Entry 8ABZ (electron microscopy, 3.40 A resolution); this record covers chains C and D of the 8 polymer chains in the assembly.

Chain C:
Molecule: DNA-directed RNA polymerase subunit beta
Source organism: Escherichia coli K-12
Notes: EC 2.7.7.6
UniProtKB: P0A8V2 (RPOB_ECOLI); numbering as in UniProt (aligned over 1-1342)
Chain sequence (1342 residues; numbered 1 to 1342; the number before each row is that of its first residue):
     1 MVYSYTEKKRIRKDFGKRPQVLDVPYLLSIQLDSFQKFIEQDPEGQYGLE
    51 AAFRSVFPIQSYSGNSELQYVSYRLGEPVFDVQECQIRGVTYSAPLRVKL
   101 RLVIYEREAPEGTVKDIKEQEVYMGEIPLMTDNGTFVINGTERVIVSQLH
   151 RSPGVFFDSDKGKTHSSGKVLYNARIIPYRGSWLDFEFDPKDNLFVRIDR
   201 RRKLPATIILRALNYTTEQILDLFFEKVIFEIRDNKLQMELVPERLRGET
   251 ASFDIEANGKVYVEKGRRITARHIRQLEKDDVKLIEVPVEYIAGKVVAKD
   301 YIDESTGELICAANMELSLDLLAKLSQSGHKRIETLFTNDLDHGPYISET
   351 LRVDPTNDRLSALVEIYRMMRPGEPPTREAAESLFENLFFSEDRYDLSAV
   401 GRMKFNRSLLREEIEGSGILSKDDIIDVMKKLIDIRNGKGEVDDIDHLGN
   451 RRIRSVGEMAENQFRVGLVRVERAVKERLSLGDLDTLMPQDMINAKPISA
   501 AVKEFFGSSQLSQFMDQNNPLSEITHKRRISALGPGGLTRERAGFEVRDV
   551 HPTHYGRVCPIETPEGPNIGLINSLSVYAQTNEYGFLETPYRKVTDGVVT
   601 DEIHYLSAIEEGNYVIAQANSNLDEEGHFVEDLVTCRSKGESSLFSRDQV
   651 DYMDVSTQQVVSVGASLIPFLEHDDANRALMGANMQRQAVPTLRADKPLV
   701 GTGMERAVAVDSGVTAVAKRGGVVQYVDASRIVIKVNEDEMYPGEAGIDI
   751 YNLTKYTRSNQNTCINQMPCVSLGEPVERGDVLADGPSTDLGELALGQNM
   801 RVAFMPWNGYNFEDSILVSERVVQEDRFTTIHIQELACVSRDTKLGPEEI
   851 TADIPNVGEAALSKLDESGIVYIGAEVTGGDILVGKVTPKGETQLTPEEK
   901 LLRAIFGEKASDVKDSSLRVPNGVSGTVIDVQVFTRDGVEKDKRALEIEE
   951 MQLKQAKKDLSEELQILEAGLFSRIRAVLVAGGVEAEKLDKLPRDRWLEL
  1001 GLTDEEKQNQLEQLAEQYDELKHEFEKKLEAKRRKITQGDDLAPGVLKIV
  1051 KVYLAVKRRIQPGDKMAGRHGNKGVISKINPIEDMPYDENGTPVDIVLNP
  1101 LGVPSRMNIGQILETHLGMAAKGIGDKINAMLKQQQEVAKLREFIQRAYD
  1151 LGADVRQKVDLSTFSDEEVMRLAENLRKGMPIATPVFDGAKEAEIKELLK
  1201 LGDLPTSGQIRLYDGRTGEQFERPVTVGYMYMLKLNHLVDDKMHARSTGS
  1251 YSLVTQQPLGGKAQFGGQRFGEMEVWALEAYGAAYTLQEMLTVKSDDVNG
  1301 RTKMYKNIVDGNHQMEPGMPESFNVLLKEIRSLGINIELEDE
Not modelled in the structure: 1, 891-912
Swiss-Prot annotation at these positions:
  - modified residue (N6-acetyllysine): Lys1022, Lys1200

Chain D:
Molecule: DNA-directed RNA polymerase subunit beta'
Source organism: Escherichia coli K-12
Notes: EC 2.7.7.6
UniProtKB: C3SIA2 (C3SIA2_ECOLX); numbering as in UniProt (aligned over 1-1406)
Chain sequence (1406 residues; numbered 1 to 1406; the number before each row is that of its first residue):
     1 MKDLLKFLKAQTKTEEFDAIKIALASPDMIRSWSFGEVKKPETINYRTFK
    51 PERDGLFCARIFGPVKDYECLCGKYKRLKHRGVICEKCGVEVTQTKVRRE
   101 RMGHIELASPTAHIWFLKSLPSRIGLLLDMPLRDIERVLYFESYVVIEGG
   151 MTNLERQQILTEEQYLDALEEFGDEFDAKMGAEAIQALLKSMDLEQECEQ
   201 LREELNETNSETKRKKLTKRIKLLEAFVQSGNKPEWMILTVLPVLPPDLR
   251 PLVPLDGGRFATSDLNDLYRRVINRNNRLKRLLDLAAPDIIVRNEKRMLQ
   301 EAVDALLDNGRRGRAITGSNKRPLKSLADMIKGKQGRFRQNLLGKRVDYS
   351 GRSVITVGPYLRLHQCGLPKKMALELFKPFIYGKLELRGLATTIKAAKKM
   401 VEREEAVVWDILDEVIREHPVLLNRAPTLHRLGIQAFEPVLIEGKAIQLH
   451 PLVCAAYNADFDGDQMAVHVPLTLEAQLEARALMMSTNNILSPANGEPII
   501 VPSQDVVLGLYYMTRDCVNAKGEGMVLTGPKEAERLYRSGLASLHARVKV
   551 RITEYEKDANGELVAKTSLKDTTVGRAILWMIVPKGLPYSIVNQALGKKA
   601 ISKMLNTCYRILGLKPTVIFADQIMYTGFAYAARSGASVGIDDMVIPEKK
   651 HEIISEAEAEVAEIQEQFQSGLVTAGERYNKVIDIWAAANDRVSKAMMDN
   701 LQTETVINRDGQEEKQVSFNSIYMMADSGARGSAAQIRQLAGMRGLMAKP
   751 DGSIIETPITANFREGLNVLQYFISTHGARKGLADTALKTANSGYLTRRL
   801 VDVAQDLVVTEDDCGTHEGIMMTPVIEGGDVKEPLRDRVLGRVTAEDVLK
   851 PGTADILVPRNTLLHEQWCDLLEENSVDAVKVRSVVSCDTDFGVCAHCYG
   901 RDLARGHIINKGEAIGVIAAQSIGEPGTQLTMRTFHIGGAASRAAAESSI
   951 QVKNKGSIKLSNVKSVVNSSGKLVITSRNTELKLIDEFGRTKESYKVPYG
  1001 AVLAKGDGEQVAGGETVANWDPHTMPVITEVSGFVRFTDMIDGQTITRQT
  1051 DELTGLSSLVVLDSAERTAGGKDLRPALKIVDAQGNDVLIPGTDMPAQYF
  1101 LPGKAIVQLEDGVQISSGDTLARIPQESGGTKDITGGLPRVADLFEARRP
  1151 KEPAILAEISGIVSFGKETKGKRRLVITPVDGSDPYEEMIPKWRQLNVFE
  1201 GERVERGDVISDGPEAPHDILRLRGVHAVTRYIVNEVQDVYRLQGVKIND
  1251 KHIEVIVRQMLRKATIVNAGSSDFLEGEQVEYSRVKIANRELEANGKVGA
  1301 TYSRDLLGITKASLATESFISAASFQETTRVLTEAAVAGKRDELRGLKEN
  1351 VIVGRLIPAGTGYAYHQDRMRRRAAGEAPAAPQVTAEDASASLAELLNAG
  1401 LGGSDN
Not modelled in the structure: 1-15, 934-947, 1127-1135, 1374-1406
Bound ions: Zn2+ site 1: Cys70, Cys72, Cys85, Cys88; Mg2+: Asp460, Asp462, Asp464 (shared with 1 residue of chain R); Zn2+ site 2: Cys814, Cys888, Cys895, Cys898

How chain C and chain D interact:
Pairs across the interface (325; chain C residue first):
  Arg267(C) - Glu1052(D)  salt bridge
  Phe545(C) - Asp785(D)
  Phe545(C) - Leu788(D)  hydrophobic
  Phe545(C) - Arg933(D)
  Arg548(C) - Arg780(D)  hydrogen bond (backbone-side chain)
  Arg548(C) - Leu788(D)
  Asp549(C) - Pro750(D)
  Val550(C) - Pro750(D)
  Val550(C) - His777(D)
  His551(C) - Phe773(D)
  Pro552(C) - Phe773(D)
  Tyr555(C) - Val769(D)
  Tyr555(C) - Phe773(D)  hydrophobic
  Cys559(C) - Arg780(D)
  Pro560(C) - Phe773(D)  hydrophobic
  Pro560(C) - Thr776(D)
  Pro560(C) - Arg780(D)  hydrogen bond (backbone-side chain)
  Ile561(C) - Tyr772(D)  hydrophobic
  Ile561(C) - Thr776(D)
  Thr563(C) - Arg780(D)
  Gly566(C) - Ala787(D)
  Ile569(C) - Arg780(D)
  Ile569(C) - Leu783(D)  hydrophobic
  Gly570(C) - Arg780(D)
  Gln618(C) - Asn768(D)  hydrogen bond
  Gln618(C) - Val769(D)
  Gln618(C) - Leu770(D)
  Asn620(C) - Asn768(D)
  Asn620(C) - Val769(D)
  Thr635(C) - Leu770(D)
  Glu641(C) - Lys749(D)  salt bridge
  Ser642(C) - Leu770(D)
  Thr657(C) - Val769(D)
  Leu671(C) - Tyr772(D)
  Glu672(C) - Gly766(D)
  Glu672(C) - Leu767(D)
  His673(C) - Phe763(D)  hydrogen bond (side chain-backbone)
  His673(C) - Arg764(D)  hydrogen bond (side chain-backbone)
  His673(C) - Glu765(D)
  His673(C) - Gly766(D)
  Asp674(C) - Phe763(D)
  Asp674(C) - Tyr772(D)  hydrogen bond (backbone-side chain)
  Asp675(C) - Phe763(D)
  Asp675(C) - Tyr772(D)
  Ala676(C) - Tyr772(D)
  Ala676(C) - Thr776(D)
  Ala676(C) - Ala779(D)  hydrophobic
  Asn677(C) - Ala779(D)
  Asn677(C) - Leu783(D)
  Ala679(C) - Tyr772(D)
  Leu680(C) - Leu783(D)  hydrophobic
  Phe804(C) - Ala637(D)
  Phe804(C) - Ser638(D)  hydrogen bond (backbone-side chain)
  Met805(C) - Ala633(D)
  Met805(C) - Gly636(D)
  Met805(C) - Ala637(D)
  Pro806(C) - Asp505(D)
  Pro806(C) - Ala632(D)
  Pro806(C) - Ala633(D)
  Pro806(C) - Ala637(D)
  Asn808(C) - Pro359(D)
  Asn808(C) - Ala633(D)
  Gly809(C) - Val357(D)
  Gly809(C) - Pro359(D)
  Gly809(C) - Asp505(D)
  Gly809(C) - Phe629(D)
  Tyr810(C) - Val357(D)
  Tyr810(C) - Pro359(D)
  Phe812(C) - Val357(D)  hydrophobic
  Phe812(C) - Pro451(D)  hydrophobic
  Phe812(C) - Ser503(D)
  Phe812(C) - Gln504(D)  hydrogen bond (backbone-side chain)
  Phe812(C) - Asp505(D)
  Phe812(C) - Phe629(D)  hydrophobic
  Glu813(C) - Cys454(D)
  Glu813(C) - Ala459(D)
  Glu813(C) - Asp460(D)
  Glu813(C) - Phe461(D)
  Glu813(C) - Gln504(D)
  Asp814(C) - Phe461(D)
  Asp814(C) - Asp462(D)
  Ser815(C) - Val357(D)
  Ser815(C) - Phe461(D)
  Arg841(C) - Gly257(D)
  Lys844(C) - Phe49(D)
  Gln1061(C) - Lys445(D)
  Pro1062(C) - Ala446(D)
  Lys1065(C) - Asp462(D)
  Val1075(C) - Thr356(D)
  Val1075(C) - Phe461(D)
  Val1075(C) - Gly463(D)
  Ile1076(C) - Thr356(D)
  Ser1077(C) - Val357(D)
  Asn1099(C) - Gln504(D)
  Pro1100(C) - Ala637(D)
  Pro1100(C) - Val639(D)  hydrophobic
  Leu1101(C) - Gln504(D)
  Leu1101(C) - Leu508(D)  hydrophobic
  Leu1101(C) - Met725(D)  hydrophobic
  Leu1101(C) - Ala730(D)  hydrophobic
  Leu1101(C) - Arg731(D)
  Val1103(C) - Val639(D)  hydrophobic
  Pro1104(C) - Ile722(D)  hydrophobic
  Pro1104(C) - Gln736(D)
  Ser1105(C) - Arg731(D)
  Ser1105(C) - Gln736(D)
  Arg1106(C) - Arg731(D)
  Met1107(C) - Gln736(D)
  Met1107(C) - Gln739(D)
  Met1107(C) - Leu740(D)  hydrophobic
  Met1107(C) - Phe763(D)  hydrophobic
  Ile1109(C) - Met644(D)  hydrophobic
  Ile1109(C) - Leu740(D)  hydrophobic
  Ile1112(C) - Val639(D)  hydrophobic
  Ile1112(C) - Ile641(D)
  Ile1112(C) - Met644(D)  hydrophobic
  Leu1113(C) - Ile641(D)  hydrophobic
  His1116(C) - Ile641(D)
  Phe1187(C) - Leu767(D)
  Phe1187(C) - Val769(D)  hydrophobic
  Phe1187(C) - Tyr772(D)  hydrophobic
  Glu1192(C) - Arg764(D)  salt bridge
  Gln1209(C) - Asp643(D)
  Glu1219(C) - Arg634(D)  salt bridge
  Phe1221(C) - Ala633(D)
  Glu1222(C) - Tyr512(D)  hydrogen bond
  Glu1222(C) - Ser543(D)
  Glu1222(C) - Arg634(D)
  Glu1222(C) - Ser635(D)
  Arg1223(C) - Tyr512(D)
  Arg1223(C) - Ser635(D)  hydrogen bond (backbone-backbone)
  Arg1223(C) - Gly636(D)
  Arg1223(C) - Phe719(D)  hydrogen bond (side chain-backbone)
  Arg1223(C) - Ser721(D)  hydrogen bond
  Pro1224(C) - Gly636(D)
  Val1225(C) - Gly636(D)
  Val1225(C) - Ser638(D)
  Thr1226(C) - Ser638(D)
  Thr1226(C) - Val639(D)  hydrogen bond (side chain-backbone)
  Thr1226(C) - Gly640(D)
  Val1239(C) - Lys445(D)
  Asp1240(C) - Lys445(D)
  Lys1242(C) - Arg352(D)
  Lys1242(C) - Gln465(D)
  Met1243(C) - Arg352(D)
  Met1243(C) - Lys371(D)
  Met1243(C) - Met372(D)  hydrophobic
  Met1243(C) - Lys445(D)
  His1244(C) - Gly351(D)
  His1244(C) - Arg352(D)  hydrogen bond (backbone-backbone)
  Ala1245(C) - Ser350(D)
  Ala1245(C) - Gly351(D)
  Ala1245(C) - Glu375(D)
  Arg1246(C) - Asp348(D)  salt bridge
  Arg1246(C) - Tyr349(D)  hydrogen bond (backbone-backbone)
  Arg1246(C) - Ser350(D)  hydrogen bond (backbone-backbone)
  Arg1246(C) - Glu375(D)
  Arg1246(C) - Leu376(D)
  Ser1247(C) - Asp348(D)
  Ser1247(C) - Tyr349(D)
  Ser1247(C) - Glu375(D)
  Ser1247(C) - Lys378(D)
  Tyr1251(C) - Asp348(D)  hydrogen bond
  Leu1253(C) - Arg99(D)  hydrogen bond (backbone-side chain)
  Leu1253(C) - Pro251(D)  hydrophobic
  Val1254(C) - Arg99(D)  hydrogen bond (backbone-side chain)
  Val1254(C) - Asp248(D)
  Val1254(C) - Leu249(D)
  Val1254(C) - Pro251(D)  hydrophobic
  Thr1255(C) - Arg337(D)
  Thr1255(C) - Asn341(D)
  Gln1257(C) - Asn341(D)  hydrogen bond (side chain-backbone)
  Gln1257(C) - Lys345(D)
  Gln1257(C) - Arg346(D)
  Pro1258(C) - Arg346(D)
  Pro1258(C) - Asp348(D)
  Leu1259(C) - Arg346(D)
  Gly1260(C) - Arg346(D)
  Phe1265(C) - Glu375(D)
  Gly1267(C) - Arg346(D)  hydrogen bond (backbone-side chain)
  Gly1267(C) - Val347(D)
  Gly1267(C) - Ser350(D)
  Gln1268(C) - Arg346(D)
  Gln1268(C) - Val347(D)  hydrogen bond (backbone-backbone)
  Gln1268(C) - Ser350(D)  hydrogen bond (backbone-side chain)
  Gln1268(C) - Gly351(D)
  Gln1268(C) - Arg352(D)  hydrogen bond
  Gln1268(C) - Ala467(D)
  Arg1269(C) - Arg339(D)
  Arg1269(C) - Gln340(D)  hydrogen bond (side chain-backbone)
  Arg1269(C) - Gly344(D)  hydrogen bond (side chain-backbone)
  Arg1269(C) - Arg346(D)
  Phe1270(C) - Gly344(D)
  Phe1270(C) - Lys345(D)  hydrogen bond (backbone-backbone)
  Phe1270(C) - Val347(D)  hydrophobic
  Glu1272(C) - Leu343(D)
  Met1273(C) - Thr428(D)
  Glu1274(C) - Asn424(D)
  Glu1274(C) - Thr428(D)
  Glu1274(C) - Ile434(D)
  Val1275(C) - Leu343(D)
  Trp1276(C) - Arg798(D)
  Trp1276(C) - Val801(D)
  Trp1276(C) - Val917(D)
  Trp1276(C) - Gln921(D)
  Ala1277(C) - Gln921(D)
  Leu1278(C) - Met484(D)  hydrophobic
  Glu1279(C) - Ala914(D)
  Glu1279(C) - Val917(D)
  Glu1279(C) - Leu1347(D)
  Glu1279(C) - Val1351(D)
  Ala1280(C) - Arg431(D)  hydrogen bond (backbone-side chain)
  Ala1280(C) - Glu913(D)
  Ala1280(C) - Ile918(D)
  Ala1280(C) - Gln921(D)
  Tyr1281(C) - Arg431(D)  hydrogen bond (side chain-backbone)
  Tyr1281(C) - Ile434(D)  hydrogen bond (side chain-backbone)
  Tyr1281(C) - Leu483(D)
  Tyr1281(C) - Asn489(D)  hydrogen bond
  Gly1282(C) - Leu483(D)
  Gly1282(C) - Gly1360(D)
  Gly1282(C) - Thr1361(D)  hydrogen bond (backbone-side chain)
  Ala1283(C) - Glu479(D)
  Ala1283(C) - Met484(D)  hydrophobic
  Ala1283(C) - Ile1357(D)
  Ala1284(C) - Glu479(D)
  Ala1284(C) - Ile1357(D)  hydrophobic
  Ala1284(C) - Thr1361(D)  hydrogen bond (backbone-side chain)
  Ala1284(C) - Gly1362(D)
  Tyr1285(C) - Glu475(D)
  Tyr1285(C) - Glu479(D)  hydrogen bond (backbone-side chain)
  Tyr1285(C) - Leu1356(D)
  Tyr1285(C) - Thr1361(D)
  Thr1286(C) - Ala476(D)
  Thr1286(C) - Glu479(D)  hydrogen bond (backbone-side chain)
  Leu1287(C) - Val1351(D)  hydrophobic
  Leu1287(C) - Ile1357(D)  hydrophobic
  Gln1288(C) - Leu1356(D)
  Glu1289(C) - Pro471(D)
  Glu1289(C) - Leu472(D)  hydrogen bond (side chain-backbone)
  Glu1289(C) - Thr473(D)  hydrogen bond
  Glu1289(C) - Ala476(D)
  Met1290(C) - Val347(D)
  Met1290(C) - Leu422(D)  hydrophobic
  Leu1291(C) - Lys345(D)
  Leu1291(C) - Val1351(D)
  Thr1292(C) - Gly1354(D)
  Lys1294(C) - Asp348(D)  hydrogen bond (backbone-backbone)
  Lys1294(C) - Tyr349(D)
  Lys1294(C) - Val470(D)  hydrogen bond (side chain-backbone)
  Lys1294(C) - Leu472(D)
  Ser1295(C) - Lys345(D)
  Ser1295(C) - Arg346(D)  hydrogen bond (side chain-backbone)
  Asp1296(C) - Lys345(D)  salt bridge
  Tyr1305(C) - Tyr349(D)
  Tyr1305(C) - Pro379(D)  hydrophobic
  Tyr1305(C) - Tyr382(D)
  Ile1308(C) - Pro379(D)
  Ile1308(C) - Phe380(D)
  Val1309(C) - Gly383(D)
  Val1309(C) - Glu386(D)
  His1313(C) - Phe380(D)
  His1313(C) - Leu472(D)
  His1313(C) - Thr473(D)
  His1313(C) - Leu474(D)  hydrogen bond (backbone-backbone)
  His1313(C) - Gln477(D)
  Gln1314(C) - Thr473(D)
  Met1315(C) - Thr473(D)
  Pro1320(C) - Val1353(D)
  Ser1322(C) - Asn341(D)  hydrogen bond (side chain-backbone)
  Ser1322(C) - Leu342(D)
  Phe1323(C) - Ile20(D)  hydrophobic
  Phe1323(C) - Leu342(D)  hydrophobic
  Phe1323(C) - Ile1352(D)  hydrophobic
  Val1325(C) - Arg99(D)
  Val1325(C) - Leu249(D)  hydrophobic
  Leu1326(C) - Ile331(D)  hydrophobic
  Leu1326(C) - Phe338(D)  hydrophobic
  Leu1326(C) - Leu342(D)  hydrophobic
  Lys1328(C) - Arg99(D)
  Lys1328(C) - Glu100(D)
  Lys1328(C) - Leu249(D)
  Glu1329(C) - Leu327(D)
  Glu1329(C) - Met330(D)
  Glu1329(C) - Ile331(D)
  Arg1331(C) - Trp33(D)
  Arg1331(C) - Met102(D)
  Arg1331(C) - Pro243(D)
  Ser1332(C) - Met102(D)
  Ser1332(C) - Pro243(D)
  Ser1332(C) - Leu245(D)
  Ser1332(C) - Tyr269(D)  hydrogen bond
  Ser1332(C) - Leu327(D)
  Leu1333(C) - Trp115(D)  hydrophobic
  Leu1333(C) - Pro243(D)
  Leu1333(C) - Leu307(D)  hydrophobic
  Leu1333(C) - Leu327(D)  hydrophobic
  Gly1334(C) - Ala25(D)  hydrogen bond (backbone-backbone)
  Gly1334(C) - His113(D)
  Ile1335(C) - Ile22(D)  hydrophobic
  Ile1335(C) - Ala23(D)
  Ile1335(C) - Phe116(D)  hydrophobic
  Ile1335(C) - Ala1336(D)  hydrophobic
  Asn1336(C) - Lys21(D)
  Asn1336(C) - Ile22(D)
  Asn1336(C) - Ala23(D)  hydrogen bond (backbone-backbone)
  Asn1336(C) - Met29(D)  hydrogen bond
  Asn1336(C) - Trp33(D)
  Ile1337(C) - Ile20(D)  hydrophobic
  Ile1337(C) - Lys21(D)
  Glu1338(C) - Ile20(D)
  Glu1338(C) - Lys21(D)  hydrogen bond (backbone-backbone)
  Leu1339(C) - Phe17(D)  hydrophobic
  Leu1339(C) - Ala19(D)
  Glu1340(C) - Glu16(D)
  Glu1340(C) - Phe17(D)
  Glu1340(C) - Ala19(D)  hydrogen bond (backbone-backbone)
  Glu1340(C) - Lys21(D)
  Glu1340(C) - Arg1341(D)  salt bridge
  Asp1341(C) - Glu16(D)
  Asp1341(C) - Phe17(D)
  Asp1341(C) - Asp18(D)  hydrogen bond (backbone-backbone)
  Glu1342(C) - Glu16(D)
  Glu1342(C) - Asp18(D)
  Glu1342(C) - Arg1373(D)  hydrogen bond (backbone-side chain)
Other interface residues (no listed pair), chain C (156 interface residues in all): Glu546, His554, Ala619, Val660, Trp807, Asn811, Gly1063, Lys1073, Gly1074, Thr1248, Gly1271, Val1293, Met1304, Met1319, Glu1321, Ile1330
Other interface residues (no listed pair), chain D (184 interface residues in all): Leu24, Arg47, Leu239, Asp256, Ser353, Val354, Ile394, Ala426, His430, Leu432, His469, Tyr537, Arg538, Leu544, His545, Ala630, Met724, Gly732, Arg744, Thr757, Lys781, Ala784, Thr797, Met932, Phe1319, Ile1320, Leu1332, Ala1359

Overview:
156 residues of chain C face 184 of chain D across their interface; the contacts include 50 hydrogen bonds and
7 salt bridges. Among the polar pairs are Arg267(C)-Glu1052(D), Glu641(C)-Lys749(D) and Glu1192(C)-Arg764(D).
Cys70(D), Cys72(D), Cys85(D) and Cys88(D) form the Zn2+ site 1.
Here chain C is DNA-directed RNA polymerase subunit beta and chain D is DNA-directed RNA polymerase subunit
beta', both from Escherichia coli K-12. Entry 8ABZ (RNA polymerase at U-rich pause bound to non-regulatory RNA
- pause prone, closed clamp state) was determined by electron microscopy, deposited together with 8ABY, 8AC0,
8AC1, 8AC2, 8ACP and 8AD1.
